PDB entry 1I0V | X-ray diffraction, 1.23 A resolution | chain A

== Chain A ==
Protein: Guanyl-specific ribonuclease T1
From: Aspergillus oryzae
Notes: EC 3.1.27.3
UniProtKB: P00651 (RNT1_ASPOR); residues 1-104 here correspond to UniProt positions 27-130 (UniProt number = residue number + 26)
Chain sequence (104 residues; row label = number of the first residue in the row):
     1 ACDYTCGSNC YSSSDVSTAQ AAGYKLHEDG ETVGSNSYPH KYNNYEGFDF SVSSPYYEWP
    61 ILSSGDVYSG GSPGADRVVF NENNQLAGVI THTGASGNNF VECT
Construct notes: engineered mutation K25 (Gln51 in P00651)
Disulfides: C2-C10, C6-C103
Metal / ion sites: Ca2+ near D15 (its only coordinating residue here)
Residues lining bound ligands: guanosine-2'-monophosphate (2GP): N36, Y38, H40, K41, Y42, N43, N44, Y45, E46, E58, R77, H92, N98, N99, F100
Swiss-Prot annotation at these positions:
  - active site: H40, E58 (Proton acceptor), H92 (Proton donor)

== Overview ==
Chain A binds guanosine-2'-monophosphate. UniProt lists 3 active-site residues.
Chain A is Guanyl-specific ribonuclease T1 (Aspergillus oryzae); the structure, Ribonuclease T1 in complex
with 2'GMP (form I crystal), was determined by X-ray diffraction (same publication as 1HYF, 1I0X and 1HZ1).
